PDB entry 8G0D | electron microscopy, 2.90 A resolution | chains d and a of the 20 polymer chains in the assembly

== Chain d ==
Name: ATP synthase subunit b-delta
Source organism: Mycolicibacterium smegmatis MC2 155
UniProt: A0R203 (ATPFD_MYCS2); residue numbers follow UniProt; this construct covers 1-445
Sequence (445 residues; numbered 1 to 445; the number before each row is that of its first residue):
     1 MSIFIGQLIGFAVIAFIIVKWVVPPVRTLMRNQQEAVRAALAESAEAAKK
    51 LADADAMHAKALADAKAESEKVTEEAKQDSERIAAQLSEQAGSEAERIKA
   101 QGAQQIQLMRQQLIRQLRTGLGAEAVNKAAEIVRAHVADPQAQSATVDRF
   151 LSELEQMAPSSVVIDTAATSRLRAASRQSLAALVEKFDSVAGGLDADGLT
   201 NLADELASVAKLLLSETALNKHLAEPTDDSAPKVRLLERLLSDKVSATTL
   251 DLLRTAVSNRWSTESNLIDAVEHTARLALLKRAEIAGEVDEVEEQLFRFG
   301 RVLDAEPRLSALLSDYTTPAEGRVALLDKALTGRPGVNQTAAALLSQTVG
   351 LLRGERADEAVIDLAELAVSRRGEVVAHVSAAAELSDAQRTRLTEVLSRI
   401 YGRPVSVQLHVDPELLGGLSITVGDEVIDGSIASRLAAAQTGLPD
Not modelled in the structure: 158-169, 445

== Chain a ==
Name: ATP synthase subunit a
Source organism: Mycolicibacterium smegmatis MC2 155
UniProt: A0R206 (A0R206_MYCS2); residue numbers follow UniProt; this construct covers 1-252
Sequence (252 residues; row label = number of the first residue in the row):
     1 MLAAEEGGAAIHVGHHTLVFELFGMTFNGDTILATAVTAVIVIALAFYLR
    51 AKVTSTGVPSGVQLFWEALTIQMRQQIEGSIGMKIAPFVLPLSVTIFVFI
   101 LISNWLAVLPLQYGGADGAAAELYKAPASDINFVLALALFVFVCYHAAGI
   151 WRRGIVGHPIKVVKGHVAFLAPINIVEELAKPISLALRLFGNIFAGGILV
   201 ALIAMFPWYIQWFPNAVWKTFDLFVGLIQAFIFSLLTILYFSQSMELDHE
   251 DH
Not modelled in the structure: 1-10, 116-117, 247-252
Ligand contacts: YGR ((1R,2S)-1-(6-bromo-2-methoxyquinolin-3-yl)-2-(2,6-dimethoxypyridin-4-yl)-4-(dimethylamino)-1-(2,3,6-trimethoxypyridin-4-yl)butan-2-ol): Phe-169, Pro-172, Ile-173

== Interface between chain d and chain a ==
Contacting residue pairs (5):
  Ser-2(d) / Trp-208(a)
  Gly-6(d) / Trp-208(a)
  Gly-6(d) / Trp-212(a)
  Gly-10(d) / Trp-212(a)
  Gly-10(d) / Ala-216(a)
Interface residues without a listed pair, chain d (5 interface residues in all): Met-1, Phe-4
Interface residues without a listed pair, chain a (5 interface residues in all): Gln-112, Gly-114

== Overview ==
The chain d/chain a interface involves 5 residues from each chain. Bound to chain a: compound YGR.
Chain d is ATP synthase subunit b-delta and chain a is ATP synthase subunit a, both from Mycolicibacterium
smegmatis MC2 155; the structure, Cryo-EM structure of TBAJ-876-bound Mycobacterium smegmatis ATP synthase
rotational state 2 (backbone model), was determined by electron microscopy, deposited together with 8G07,
8G08, 8G09, 8G0A, 8G0B, 8G0C and 8G0E.
